PDB entry 2FMO | X-ray diffraction, 2.25 A resolution | chains B and C of the 3 polymer chains in the assembly

Chain B (and C):
Molecule: 5,10-methylenetetrahydrofolate reductase
Source organism: Escherichia coli
Notes: EC 1.5.1.20; chain C of this document is another copy of the same molecule, construct and numbering; everything in this record applies to it too
UniProt: P0AEZ1 (METF_ECOLI); numbering as in UniProt (aligned over 1-296)
Amino-acid sequence (304 residues; row label = number of the first residue in the row):
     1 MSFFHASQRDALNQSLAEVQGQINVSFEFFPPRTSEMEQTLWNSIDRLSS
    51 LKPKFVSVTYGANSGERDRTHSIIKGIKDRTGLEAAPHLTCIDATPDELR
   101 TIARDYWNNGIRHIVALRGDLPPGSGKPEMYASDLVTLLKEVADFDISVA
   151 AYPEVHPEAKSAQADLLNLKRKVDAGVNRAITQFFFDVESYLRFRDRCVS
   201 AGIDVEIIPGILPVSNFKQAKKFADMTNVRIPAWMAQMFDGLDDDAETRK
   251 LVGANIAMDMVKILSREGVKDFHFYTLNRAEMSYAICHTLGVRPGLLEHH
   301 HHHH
Unresolved in the structure: 1-13, 123-127, 295-304 (chain C: 1-21, 65, 122-128, 295-304)
Construct notes: engineered mutation Val-177 (Ala in P0AEZ1); cloning artifact (297-298); expression tag (299-304)
UniProt features mapped onto this chain:
  - active site: Glu-28 (Proton donor/acceptor)
  - binding site (NADH): Thr-59, Gln-183
  - binding site (FAD): Tyr-60, Ala-62, His-88, Arg-118, Gly-119, Asp-120, Ala-132, Tyr-152, His-156, Ala-159, Asp-165, Asn-168, Arg-171, Lys-172
  - binding site ((6S)-5-methyl-5,6,7,8-tetrahydrofolate): Asp-120, Gln-183, Gln-219, Arg-279
  - mutagenesis: Glu-28 (E28Q: Abolishes enzyme activity), Asp-120 (D120N: Strongly reduces enzyme activity. Strongly reduces affinity for 5-methyltetrahydrofolate), Phe-223 (F223A: Strongly decreases substrate and NADH binding; F223L: Slightly reduced enzyme activity)
Ligand contacts: FAD (flavin-adenine dinucleotide): Glu-28, Thr-59, Tyr-60, Gly-61, Ala-62, His-88, Thr-90, Ala-116, Leu-117, Arg-118, Gly-119, Asp-120, Tyr-131, Ala-132, Ala-150, Ala-151, Tyr-152, His-156, Glu-158, Ala-159, Asp-165, Asn-168, Arg-171, Lys-172, Ile-181, Thr-182, Gln-183, Tyr-275
Reported in the primary citation:
  - mutagenesis - A177V: decreased binding to flavin-adenine dinucleotide (citing earlier work)
  - mutagenesis - A177V: unchanged catalytic activity (citing earlier work)
  - binding site for flavin-adenine dinucleotide: Ala-62, Asp-120, Asn-168, Arg-171, Lys-172
  - conformationally variable residues (helix shift, loop rearrangement): Asp-165 to Ala-180
  - mutagenesis - E28Q: abolished catalytic activity (citing earlier work)

Interface between chain B and chain C:
Contacting residue pairs (23):
  Arg-195(B) with Gln-163(C), hydrogen bond (backbone-side chain); Arg-197(C)
  Asp-196(B) with Arg-197(C), salt bridge; Ser-200(C)
  Cys-198(B) with Gln-163(C)
  Val-199(B) with Gln-163(C); Leu-167(C); Arg-197(C)
  Ser-200(B) with Ser-200(C)
  Gly-202(B) with Leu-167(C)
  Ile-203(B) with Leu-167(C)
  Asp-204(B) with Lys-160(C), salt bridge; Ser-161(C), hydrogen bond (backbone-side chain); Ala-164(C)
  Val-205(B) with Ser-161(C); Gln-163(C)
  Glu-206(B) with Ser-161(C); Ala-162(C), hydrogen bond (side chain-backbone); Gln-163(C), hydrogen bond (side chain-backbone)
  Ile-207(B) with Gln-163(C)
  Arg-266(B) with Arg-193(C), hydrogen bond (backbone-side chain)
  Glu-267(B) with Arg-193(C)
  Gly-268(B) with Arg-193(C)
Interface residues without a listed pair, chain C (11 interface residues in all): Leu-166, Ala-201

Overview:
14 residues of chain B and 11 residues of chain C are in contact, with 5 hydrogen bonds and 2 salt bridges.
Polar contacts include Asp-196(B)/Arg-197(C), Asp-204(B)/Lys-160(C) and Arg-195(B)/Gln-163(C). From the paper:
a binding site for flavin-adenine dinucleotide at Ala-62(B), Asp-120(B) and Asn-168(B) among others; A177V of
chain B reduces binding to flavin-adenine dinucleotide.
Chain B and chain C are both 5,10-methylenetetrahydrofolate reductase (Escherichia coli); the structure,
Ala177Val mutant of E. coli Methylenetetrahydrofolate Reductase, was determined by X-ray diffraction.
